Entry 7R1T (X-ray diffraction, 2.70 A resolution); this record covers chains A and B.

# Chain A
Name: 2'-O-methyltransferase nsp16
Source organism: Severe acute respiratory syndrome coronavirus 2
Notes: EC 2.1.1.57
Reference sequence: P0DTD1 (R1AB_SARS2); residues 1-298 here correspond to UniProt positions 6799-7096 (UniProt number = residue number + 6798)
Amino-acid sequence (299 residues; numbered 0 to 298; the number before each row is that of its first residue; numbering starts at 0):
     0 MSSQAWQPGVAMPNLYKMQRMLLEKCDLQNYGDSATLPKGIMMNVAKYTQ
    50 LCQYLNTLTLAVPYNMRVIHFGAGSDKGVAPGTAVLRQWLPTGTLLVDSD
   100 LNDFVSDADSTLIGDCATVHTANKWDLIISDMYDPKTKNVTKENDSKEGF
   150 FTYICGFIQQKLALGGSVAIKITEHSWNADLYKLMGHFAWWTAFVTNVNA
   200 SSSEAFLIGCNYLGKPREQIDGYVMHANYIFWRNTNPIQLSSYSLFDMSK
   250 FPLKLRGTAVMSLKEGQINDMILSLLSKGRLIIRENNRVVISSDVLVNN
Disordered / not traced: 298
Sequence notes: initiating methionine (0)
Residues lining bound ligands: 6NR ((2S)-2-azanyl-4-[[(2S,3S,4R,5R)-5-(4-azanyl-5-cyano-pyrrolo[2,3-d]pyrimidin-7-yl)-3,4-bis(oxidanyl)oxolan-2-yl]methylsulfanyl]butanoic acid): Asn43, Tyr47, His69, Gly71, Ala72, Gly73, Ser74, Ala79, Pro80, Gly81, Asp99, Leu100, Asn101, Gly113, Asp114, Cys115, Asp130, Met131, Tyr132, Asp133, Phe149
UniProt features mapped onto this chain:
  - active site: Lys46, Asp130, Lys170, Glu203
From the paper describing this entry:
  - binding site for 6NR: Asn43, Gly71, Ala72, Gly73, Thr82, Asp99, Leu100, Asn101, Asp114, Cys115, Asp130

# Chain B
Name: Non-structural protein 10
Source organism: Severe acute respiratory syndrome coronavirus 2
Reference sequence: P0DTD1 (R1AB_SARS2); residues 10-131 here correspond to UniProt positions 4263-4384 (UniProt number = residue number + 4253)
Amino-acid sequence (123 residues; row label = number of the first residue in the row):
     9 MNSTVLSFCAFAVDAAKAYKDYLASGGQPITNCVKMLCTHTGTGQAITVT
    59 PEANMDQESFGGASCCLYCRCHIDHPNPKGFCDLKGKYVQIPTTCANDPV
   109 GFTLKNTVCTVCGMWKGYGCSCD
Disordered / not traced: 9-17, 131
Sequence notes: initiating methionine (9)
Bound ions: Zn2+ site 1: Cys74, Cys77, His83, Cys90; Zn2+ site 2: Cys117, Cys120, Cys128, Cys130
UniProt features mapped onto this chain:
  - binding site (Zn(2+)): Cys74, Cys77, His83, Cys90, Cys117, Cys120, Cys128, Cys130

# How chain A and chain B interact
Contacting residue pairs (38):
  Lys38(A) - Lys43(B)  hydrogen bond (backbone-side chain)
  Gly39(A) - Lys43(B)
  Ile40(A) - Lys43(B)
  Met41(A) - Asn40(B)
  Met41(A) - Cys41(B)
  Met41(A) - Val42(B)  hydrophobic
  Val44(A) - Val42(B)  hydrophobic
  Val44(A) - Lys43(B)
  Thr48(A) - Leu45(B)
  Lys76(A) - Asn40(B)
  Val78(A) - Asn40(B)
  Val78(A) - Ser72(B)
  Val78(A) - Arg78(B)
  Ala83(A) - Met44(B)
  Ala83(A) - Tyr96(B)  hydrogen bond (backbone-side chain)
  Val84(A) - Met44(B)
  Arg86(A) - Gly94(B)
  Arg86(A) - Tyr96(B)
  Gln87(A) - Met44(B)
  Gln87(A) - Leu45(B)  hydrogen bond (side chain-backbone)
  Gln87(A) - Pro59(B)
  Gln87(A) - Tyr96(B)  hydrogen bond (backbone-side chain)
  Asp102(A) - His80(B)  salt bridge
  Val104(A) - Ala71(B)  hydrophobic
  Val104(A) - Cys77(B)
  Ser105(A) - Ala71(B)
  Ser105(A) - Lys93(B)  hydrogen bond (backbone-side chain)
  Asp106(A) - Gly70(B)  hydrogen bond (side chain-backbone)
  Asp106(A) - Ala71(B)  hydrogen bond (side chain-backbone)
  Asp106(A) - Lys93(B)
  Asp106(A) - Gly94(B)  hydrogen bond (side chain-backbone)
  Asp106(A) - Lys95(B)
  Ala107(A) - Lys93(B)  hydrogen bond (backbone-side chain)
  Leu244(A) - Leu45(B)  hydrophobic
  Met247(A) - Leu45(B)
  Met247(A) - Cys46(B)
  Met247(A) - Thr47(B)
  Ser248(A) - Thr47(B)
Interface residues without a listed pair, chain A (24 interface residues in all): Pro37, Ala45, Pro80, Thr91
Interface residues without a listed pair, chain B (23 interface residues in all): Val57, Thr58, Gly69, Leu92

# Overview
Chain A and chain B form an interface of 24 and 23 residues respectively; the contacts include 9 hydrogen
bonds and 1 salt bridge. Polar contacts include Asp102(A)-His80(B), Lys38(A)-Lys43(B) and Ala83(A)-Tyr96(B).
Chain A binds compound 6NR. The paper reports a binding site for 6NR at Asn43(A), Gly71(A) and Ala72(A) among
others.
Here chain A is 2'-O-methyltransferase nsp16 and chain B is Non-structural protein 10, both from Severe acute
respiratory syndrome coronavirus 2. Entry 7R1T (Crystal structure of SARS-CoV-2 nsp10/nsp16 in complex with
the SS148 inhibitor) was determined by X-ray diffraction (same publication as 7R1U).
